Entry 7DZ2 (X-ray diffraction, 1.55 A resolution); this record covers chains A and B of the 4 polymer chains in the assembly.

[Chain A (and B)]
Name: D-tagatose 3-epimerase
From: Sinorhizobium fredii CCBAU 83666
Notes: EC 5.1.3.-; chain B of this document is another copy of the same molecule, construct and numbering; everything in this record applies to it too
UniProtKB: A0A249Q1V1 (A0A249Q1V1_RHIFR); numbering as in UniProt (aligned over 1-284)
Sequence (286 residues; numbered 1 to 286; the number before each row is that of its first residue):
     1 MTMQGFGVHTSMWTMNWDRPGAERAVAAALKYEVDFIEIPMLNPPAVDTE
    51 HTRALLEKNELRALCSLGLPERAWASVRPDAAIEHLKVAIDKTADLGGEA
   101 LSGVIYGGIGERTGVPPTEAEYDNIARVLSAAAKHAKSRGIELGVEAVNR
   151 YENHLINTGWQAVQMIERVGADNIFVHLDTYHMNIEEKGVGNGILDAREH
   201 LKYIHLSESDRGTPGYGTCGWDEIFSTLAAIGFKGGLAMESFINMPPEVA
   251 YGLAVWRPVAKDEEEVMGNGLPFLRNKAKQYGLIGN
Not modelled in the structure: 1-2, 285-286
Construct notes: expression tag (285-286)
Ion coordination: Mg2+: E146, D179, E240

[Chain A / chain B interface]
Pairs across the interface (32; chain A residue first):
  K188(A) - Q280(B)  hydrogen bond (backbone-side chain)
  G189(A) - Q280(B)
  G189(A) - Y281(B)
  G191(A) - S226(B)
  N192(A) - Q280(B)  hydrogen bond (side chain-backbone)
  N192(A) - Y281(B)
  L195(A) - S226(B)
  L195(A) - A229(B)  hydrophobic
  L195(A) - A230(B)  hydrophobic
  L195(A) - Y281(B)  hydrophobic
  R198(A) - A230(B)  hydrogen bond (side chain-backbone)
  D222(A) - E223(B)
  E223(A) - D222(B)
  E223(A) - S226(B)
  E223(A) - Y281(B)  hydrogen bond
  S226(A) - G191(B)
  S226(A) - L195(B)
  S226(A) - E223(B)
  S226(A) - T227(B)  hydrogen bond
  T227(A) - S226(B)  hydrogen bond
  A229(A) - L195(B)  hydrophobic
  A230(A) - L195(B)  hydrophobic
  A230(A) - R198(B)  hydrogen bond (backbone-side chain)
  A230(A) - A230(B)  hydrophobic
  A230(A) - I231(B)  hydrophobic
  I231(A) - A230(B)  hydrophobic
  Q280(A) - K188(B)  hydrogen bond (side chain-backbone)
  Q280(A) - G189(B)
  Q280(A) - N192(B)  hydrogen bond (backbone-side chain)
  Y281(A) - G189(B)
  Y281(A) - N192(B)
  Y281(A) - E223(B)  hydrogen bond
Other interface residues (no listed pair), chain A (16 interface residues in all): V190
Other interface residues (no listed pair), chain B (16 interface residues in all): V190

[Summary]
Chain A and chain B each contribute 16 residues to their interface; the contacts include 10 hydrogen bonds.
Polar pairs include K188(A)-Q280(B), N192(A)-Q280(B) and R198(A)-A230(B). E146(A), D179(A) and E240(A)
coordinate Mg2+.
Both chains are D-tagatose 3-epimerase (Sinorhizobium fredii CCBAU 83666). Entry 7DZ2 (Crystal structures of
D-allulose 3-epimerase from Sinorhizobium fredii) was determined by X-ray diffraction, deposited together with
7DZ3, 7DZ4, 7DZ5 and 7DZ6.
